PDB entry 7UJV | X-ray diffraction, 1.80 A resolution | chains B and A

== Chain B ==
Molecule: Egl nine homolog 1
From: Homo sapiens
Notes: EC 1.14.11.29
UniProtKB: Q9GZT9 (EGLN1_HUMAN); residue numbers follow UniProt; this construct covers 181-426
Amino-acid sequence (250 residues; each row starts with the number of its first residue):
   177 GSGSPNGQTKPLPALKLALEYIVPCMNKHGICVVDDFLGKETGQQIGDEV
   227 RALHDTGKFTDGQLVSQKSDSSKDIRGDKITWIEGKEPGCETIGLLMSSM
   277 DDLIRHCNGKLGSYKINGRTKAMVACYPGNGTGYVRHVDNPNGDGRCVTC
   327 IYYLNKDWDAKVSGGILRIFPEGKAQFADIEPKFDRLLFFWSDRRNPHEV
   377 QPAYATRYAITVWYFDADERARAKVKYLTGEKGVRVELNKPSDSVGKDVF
Not modelled in the structure: 177-187, 407-426
Sequence notes: expression tag (177-180)
Curated features (UniProtKB/Swiss-Prot):
  - region: Val241 to Ile251 (Beta(2)beta(3) 'finger-like' loop)
  - binding site (Fe cation): His313, Asp315, His374
  - binding site (2-oxoglutarate): Arg383
  - modified residue (S-nitrosocysteine): Cys201, Cys208, Cys302, Cys323, Cys326
  - natural variant: Pro317 (P317R: In ECYT3), Arg371 (R371H: In ECYT3)
  - mutagenesis: Cys201 (C201A: Little change in enzyme activity), Cys208 (C208A: Little change in enzyme activity), Arg252 (R252A: Reduced C-terminal ODD domain (CODD) hydroxylation of HIF1A), Asp254 (D254A/K: Reduced C-terminal ODD domain (CODD) hxdroxylation of HIF1A), Cys266 (C266A: Little change in enzyme activity), Cys283 (C283A: Little change in enzyme activity), Cys302 (C302A: Slight increase in enzyme activity), Tyr303 (Y303F: No effect), Cys323 (C323A: Little change in enzyme activity), Cys326 (C326A: Slight increase in enzyme activity), Arg383 (R383A: Reduces enzyme activity by 95%)
Bound ions: Fe ion: His313, Asp315, His374 (together with N-oxalylglycine)
Small-molecule neighbours: N-oxalylglycine (OGA): Arg252, Met299, Tyr303, Tyr310, His313, Asp315, Ile327, Tyr329, Leu343, His374, Val376, Arg383, Ala385, Trp389
From the paper describing this entry:
  - conformationally variable residues (helix shift, loop rearrangement): Val241 to Lys244, Tyr403

== Chain A ==
Molecule: Endothelial PAS domain-containing protein 1
Notes: fragment: CODD Peptide
UniProtKB: Q99814 (EPAS1_HUMAN); residues 523-542 here = UniProt positions 523-542
Amino-acid sequence (21 residues; numbered 523 to 543; the number before each row is that of its first residue):
   523 ELDLETLAPYIPMDGEDFQLX
Sequence notes: amidation (543)
Modified residues: NH2 (amino group) at position 543
From the paper describing this entry:
  - post-translational modification sites: Pro531 (citing earlier work)
  - binding site for Fe ion: Pro531
  - contacts within the chain: Asp525-Thr528 (hydrogen bond), Leu526-Leu529 (backbone contact)
  - disease-associated variants - A530T, Y532C (Kd 345 uM), Y532H (Kd 41 uM), I533V, P534L, P534R, M535I, M535T, G537R (Kd 175 uM), G537W (Kd 83 uM), D539N, D539Y, F540L: decreased binding to Egl nine homolog 1 (chain B)
  - disease-associated variants - L529P, A530V, P531A, P531L, P531S: abolished binding to Egl nine homolog 1 (chain B)
  - mutagenesis - T528M, G537DEL: increased binding to Egl nine homolog 1 (chain B)
  - mutagenesis - P531A: increased signaling

== Interface between chain B and chain A ==
Residue-residue contacts (62; chain B residue first):
  Gln239(B) - Pro531(A)
  Gln239(B) - Tyr532(A)  hydrogen bond (backbone-backbone)
  Leu240(B) - Thr528(A)
  Leu240(B) - Leu529(A)
  Leu240(B) - Ala530(A)
  Leu240(B) - Tyr532(A)
  Val241(B) - Glu527(A)
  Val241(B) - Ala530(A)  hydrogen bond (backbone-backbone)
  Val241(B) - Pro531(A)
  Val241(B) - Tyr532(A)
  Ser242(B) - Glu527(A)  hydrogen bond (backbone-backbone)
  Ser242(B) - Thr528(A)
  Lys244(B) - Thr528(A)
  Ile251(B) - Leu529(A)  hydrophobic
  Arg252(B) - Pro531(A)
  Arg252(B) - Tyr532(A)
  Trp258(B) - Tyr532(A)
  Trp258(B) - Ile533(A)  hydrophobic
  Asp277(B) - Phe540(A)
  Asp277(B) - Leu542(A)
  Arg281(B) - Leu542(A)  hydrogen bond (side chain-backbone)
  Ile292(B) - Leu542(A)  hydrophobic
  Asn293(B) - Gln541(A)
  Asn293(B) - Leu542(A)  hydrogen bond (backbone-backbone)
  Gly294(B) - Phe540(A)
  Gly294(B) - Leu542(A)
  Arg295(B) - Asp539(A)
  Arg295(B) - Phe540(A)  hydrogen bond (backbone-backbone)
  Thr296(B) - Ile533(A)
  Lys297(B) - Glu538(A)  salt bridge
  Tyr310(B) - Leu529(A)  hydrogen bond (side chain-backbone)
  Tyr310(B) - Ala530(A)
  Tyr310(B) - Pro531(A)
  Arg312(B) - Leu529(A)
  His313(B) - Leu529(A)
  His313(B) - Pro531(A)
  Val314(B) - Ala530(A)
  Asp315(B) - Ala530(A)
  Asp315(B) - Pro531(A)
  Pro317(B) - Leu526(A)  hydrophobic
  Pro317(B) - Glu527(A)
  Pro317(B) - Ala530(A)
  Asn318(B) - Asp525(A)  hydrogen bond
  Asn318(B) - Glu527(A)
  Asp320(B) - Met535(A)
  Arg322(B) - Pro531(A)  hydrogen bond (side chain-backbone)
  Arg322(B) - Ile533(A)
  Arg370(B) - Leu526(A)
  Trp389(B) - Pro531(A)  hydrophobic
  Trp389(B) - Ile533(A)  hydrophobic
  Tyr390(B) - Leu542(A)  hydrophobic
  Phe391(B) - Ile533(A)  hydrophobic
  Phe391(B) - Asp539(A)
  Arg396(B) - Ile533(A)
  Arg396(B) - Pro534(A)  hydrogen bond (side chain-backbone)
  Arg396(B) - Met535(A)  hydrogen bond
  Arg396(B) - Asp539(A)  salt bridge
  Lys400(B) - Asp536(A)
  Lys400(B) - Gly537(A)
  Lys400(B) - Asp539(A)  salt bridge
  Tyr403(B) - Met535(A)
  Tyr403(B) - Asp536(A)  hydrogen bond
Other interface residues (no listed pair), chain B (35 interface residues in all): Glu260, Ile280, Val311
Other interface residues (no listed pair), chain A (19 interface residues in all): NH2_543
Interface features reported in the paper:
  - specific contacts: Arg322(B)-Pro531(A), Tyr403(B)-Met535(A), Leu529(A)-Tyr310(B) (hydrogen bond), Ala530(A)-Val241(B) (hydrogen bond), Tyr532(A)-Gln239(B) (hydrogen bond), Met535(A)-Arg396(B), Glu538(A)-Lys297(B) (salt bridge), Asp539(A)-Arg396(B) (salt bridge), Phe540(A)-Arg295(B) (cation-pi contact), Leu542(A)-Asn293(B) (backbone contact)
  - interface residues, chain B: Val241(B)
  - interface residues, chain A: Ile533(A), Asp539(A), Leu542(A)

== In short ==
35 residues of chain B face 19 of chain A across their interface; the contacts include 12 hydrogen bonds and 3
salt bridges. Polar pairs include Lys297(B)-Glu538(A), Arg396(B)-Asp539(A) and Lys400(B)-Asp539(A). The
authors report contacts between Arg322(B) and Pro531(A), Tyr403(B) and Met535(A) and Met535(A) and Arg396(B);
hydrogen bonds between Leu529(A) and Tyr310(B), Ala530(A) and Val241(B) and Tyr532(A) and Gln239(B); salt
bridges between Glu538(A) and Lys297(B) and Asp539(A) and Arg396(B). The paper reports a binding site for Fe
ion at Pro531(A); A530T, Y532C and Y532H of chain A, among others, reduce binding to Egl nine homolog 1 (chain
B); 20 substitutions were tested in all.
Chain B is Egl nine homolog 1 (Homo sapiens) and chain A is Endothelial PAS domain-containing protein 1; the
structure, Structure of PHD2 in complex with HIF2a-CODD, was determined by X-ray diffraction.
